3LIY - chains E and F of the 3 polymer chains in the assembly; structure by X-ray diffraction, 1.86 A resolution.

[Chain E (and F)]
Protein: Protease
Source organism: Human T-lymphotropic virus 1
Notes: chain F of this document is another copy of the same molecule, construct and numbering; everything in this record applies to it too
Reference sequence: Q82134 (Q82134_9DELA); residue numbers follow UniProt; this construct covers 1-116
Chain sequence (116 residues; each row starts with the number of its first residue):
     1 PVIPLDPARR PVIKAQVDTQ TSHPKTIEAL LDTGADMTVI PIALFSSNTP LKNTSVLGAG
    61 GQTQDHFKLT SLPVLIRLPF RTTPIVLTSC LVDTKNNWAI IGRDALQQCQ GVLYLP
Sequence notes: engineered mutation Ile-40 (Leu in Q82134)
Reported in the primary citation:
  - catalytic residues: Asp-32 (citing earlier work)

[Chain E / chain F interface]
Contacting residue pairs (96):
  Pro-1(E) / Leu-113(F)
  Pro-1(E) / Tyr-114(F)
  Pro-1(E) / Leu-115(F)  hydrogen bond (backbone-backbone)
  Pro-1(E) / Pro-116(F)
  Val-2(E) / Val-112(F)  hydrophobic
  Val-2(E) / Leu-113(F)
  Ile-3(E) / Val-112(F)
  Ile-3(E) / Leu-113(F)  hydrogen bond (backbone-backbone)
  Ile-3(E) / Leu-115(F)  hydrophobic
  Pro-4(E) / Val-112(F)  hydrophobic
  Leu-5(E) / Thr-33(F)
  Leu-5(E) / Leu-106(F)  hydrophobic
  Leu-5(E) / Gln-107(F)
  Leu-5(E) / Gly-111(F)
  Leu-5(E) / Val-112(F)
  Asp-6(E) / Arg-103(F)  hydrogen bond (backbone-side chain)
  Asp-6(E) / Gln-107(F)
  Pro-7(E) / Asp-36(F)
  Pro-7(E) / Arg-103(F)  hydrogen bond (backbone-side chain)
  Pro-7(E) / Asp-104(F)
  Pro-7(E) / Gln-107(F)
  Arg-9(E) / Arg-103(F)
  Arg-10(E) / Asp-36(F)  salt bridge
  Arg-10(E) / Arg-103(F)
  Pro-11(E) / Thr-33(F)
  Pro-11(E) / Arg-103(F)
  Leu-30(E) / Gly-34(F)
  Leu-31(E) / Thr-33(F)  hydrogen bond (backbone-side chain)
  Leu-31(E) / Leu-113(F)  hydrophobic
  Asp-32(E) / Asp-32(F)
  Asp-32(E) / Thr-33(F)
  Asp-32(E) / Gly-34(F)  hydrogen bond (side chain-backbone)
  Thr-33(E) / Leu-5(F)
  Thr-33(E) / Pro-11(F)
  Thr-33(E) / Leu-31(F)  hydrogen bond (side chain-backbone)
  Thr-33(E) / Asp-32(F)
  Thr-33(E) / Thr-33(F)  hydrogen bond (side chain-backbone)
  Thr-33(E) / Leu-113(F)
  Gly-34(E) / Leu-30(F)
  Gly-34(E) / Asp-32(F)  hydrogen bond (backbone-side chain)
  Asp-36(E) / Pro-7(F)
  Asp-36(E) / Arg-10(F)  salt bridge
  Leu-57(E) / Trp-98(F)  hydrophobic
  Gly-58(E) / Trp-98(F)
  Ala-59(E) / Gly-58(F)
  Ala-59(E) / His-66(F)  hydrogen bond (backbone-side chain)
  Ala-59(E) / Phe-67(F)
  Ala-59(E) / Trp-98(F)
  Gly-60(E) / Thr-63(F)
  Gly-60(E) / His-66(F)  hydrogen bond (backbone-side chain)
  Gly-61(E) / His-66(F)
  His-66(E) / Gly-60(F)  hydrogen bond (side chain-backbone)
  Phe-67(E) / Ala-59(F)
  Arg-81(E) / Pro-116(F)  hydrogen bond (side chain-backbone)
  Trp-98(E) / Leu-57(F)  hydrophobic
  Trp-98(E) / Gly-58(F)
  Trp-98(E) / Ala-59(F)  hydrogen bond (side chain-backbone)
  Arg-103(E) / Asp-6(F)  hydrogen bond (side chain-backbone)
  Arg-103(E) / Pro-7(F)  hydrogen bond (side chain-backbone)
  Arg-103(E) / Arg-9(F)
  Arg-103(E) / Arg-10(F)
  Arg-103(E) / Pro-11(F)
  Asp-104(E) / Pro-7(F)
  Leu-106(E) / Leu-5(F)  hydrophobic
  Leu-106(E) / Leu-115(F)  hydrophobic
  Gln-107(E) / Leu-5(F)
  Gln-107(E) / Asp-6(F)
  Gln-107(E) / Pro-7(F)
  Cys-109(E) / Pro-116(F)
  Gln-110(E) / Pro-116(F)
  Gly-111(E) / Leu-5(F)
  Gly-111(E) / Tyr-114(F)
  Gly-111(E) / Leu-115(F)
  Gly-111(E) / Pro-116(F)
  Val-112(E) / Val-2(F)  hydrophobic
  Val-112(E) / Ile-3(F)
  Val-112(E) / Pro-4(F)  hydrophobic
  Val-112(E) / Leu-113(F)
  Val-112(E) / Tyr-114(F)  hydrogen bond (backbone-backbone)
  Leu-113(E) / Pro-1(F)
  Leu-113(E) / Val-2(F)
  Leu-113(E) / Ile-3(F)  hydrogen bond (backbone-backbone)
  Leu-113(E) / Leu-31(F)  hydrophobic
  Leu-113(E) / Thr-33(F)
  Leu-113(E) / Val-112(F)
  Tyr-114(E) / Pro-1(F)
  Tyr-114(E) / Val-2(F)  hydrophobic
  Tyr-114(E) / Gly-111(F)
  Tyr-114(E) / Val-112(F)  hydrogen bond (backbone-backbone)
  Leu-115(E) / Pro-1(F)  hydrogen bond (backbone-backbone)
  Leu-115(E) / Ile-3(F)  hydrophobic
  Leu-115(E) / Leu-106(F)  hydrophobic
  Leu-115(E) / Gly-111(F)
  Pro-116(E) / Arg-81(F)
  Pro-116(E) / Cys-109(F)
  Pro-116(E) / Gln-110(F)
Also at the interface, not in a pair above, chain E (41 interface residues in all): Ile-13, Val-56, Thr-63, Leu-78
Also at the interface, not in a pair above, chain F (39 interface residues in all): Val-56, Leu-78

[In short]
The interface between chain E and chain F involves 41 residues on one side and 39 on the other; the contacts
include 20 hydrogen bonds and 2 salt bridges. Polar contacts include Arg-10(E)/Asp-36(F), Asp-6(E)/Arg-103(F)
and Pro-7(E)/Arg-103(F). The paper reports the catalytic residue Asp-32(E).
Both chains are Protease (Human T-lymphotropic virus 1). Entry 3LIY (crystal structure of HTLV protease
complexed with Statine-containing peptide inhibitor) was determined by X-ray diffraction, deposited together
with 3LIN, 3LIQ, 3LIT, 3LIV and 3LIX.
